7X7T - chains D and C of the 7 polymer chains in the assembly; structure by electron microscopy, 3.48 A resolution.

# Chain D
Molecule: X01 light chain
From: Mus musculus
Sequence (107 residues; each row starts with the number of its first residue):
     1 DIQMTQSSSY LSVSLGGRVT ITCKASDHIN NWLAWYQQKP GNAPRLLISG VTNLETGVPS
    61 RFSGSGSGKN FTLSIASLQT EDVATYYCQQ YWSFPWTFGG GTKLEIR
Cystine bridges: Cys23-Cys88

# Chain C
Molecule: X01 heavy chain
From: Mus musculus
Sequence (119 residues; row label = number of the first residue in the row):
     1 EIQLQQSGPE LVAPGASVKV SCKASGYAFT SYNMYWVRQS HGKSLEWIGY IVPYNGGTTY
    61 NQEFKGKATL TVDKSSNTAY IHLNSLTSED SAVYYCAKEG TYYGYDGVLA DWGQGTLVT
Cystine bridges: Cys22-Cys96

# Interface between chain D and chain C
Contacting residue pairs - 32 pairs, chain D then chain C:
  Tyr36(D) - Val108(C)
  Tyr36(D) - Leu109(C)  hydrogen bond (side chain-backbone)
  Tyr36(D) - Trp112(C)  hydrophobic
  Gln38(D) - Gln39(C)  hydrogen bond
  Gln38(D) - Tyr95(C)
  Ala43(D) - Trp112(C)  hydrophobic
  Ala43(D) - Gly113(C)
  Pro44(D) - Trp112(C)  hydrogen bond (backbone-side chain)
  Leu46(D) - Leu109(C)
  Leu46(D) - Ala110(C)  hydrophobic
  Ser49(D) - Tyr103(C)
  Gly50(D) - Tyr103(C)
  Tyr87(D) - Gln39(C)  hydrogen bond
  Tyr87(D) - Lys43(C)
  Tyr87(D) - Leu45(C)  hydrophobic
  Gln89(D) - Leu109(C)
  Tyr91(D) - Tyr103(C)  hydrogen bond
  Tyr91(D) - Tyr105(C)  hydrophobic
  Tyr91(D) - Gly107(C)
  Tyr91(D) - Val108(C)  hydrophobic
  Phe94(D) - Tyr50(C)  hydrophobic
  Phe94(D) - Thr59(C)
  Phe94(D) - Tyr60(C)
  Trp96(D) - Trp47(C)  hydrogen bond (backbone-side chain)
  Trp96(D) - Tyr50(C)  hydrophobic
  Trp96(D) - Asp106(C)
  Phe98(D) - Val37(C)  hydrophobic
  Phe98(D) - Leu45(C)  hydrophobic
  Phe98(D) - Trp47(C)
  Phe98(D) - Trp112(C)  hydrophobic
  Gly99(D) - Ser44(C)
  Gly100(D) - Ser44(C)
Also at the interface, not in a pair above, chain D (19 interface residues in all): Asp1, Trp32, Asn42, Glu55
Also at the interface, not in a pair above, chain C (23 interface residues in all): Glu46, Asn61, Glu63, Gln114

# In short
19 residues of chain D face 23 of chain C across their interface; the contacts include 6 hydrogen bonds. Polar
pairs include Tyr36(D)-Leu109(C), Gln38(D)-Gln39(C) and Pro44(D)-Trp112(C).
Here chain D is X01 light chain and chain C is X01 heavy chain, both from Mus musculus. Entry 7X7T (Cryo-EM
structure of SARS-CoV-2 spike protein in complex with three nAbs X01, X10 and X17) was determined by electron
microscopy, deposited together with 7X7U and 7X7V.
